Entry 4C57 (X-ray diffraction, 2.55 A resolution); this record covers chains A and C.

[Chain A]
Molecule: Cyclin-G-associated kinase
Organism: Homo sapiens
Notes: EC 2.7.11.1; fragment: kinase domain residues 14-351
UniProtKB: O14976 (GAK_HUMAN); residues 14-351 here = UniProt positions 14-351
Amino-acid sequence (340 residues; each row starts with the number of its first residue):
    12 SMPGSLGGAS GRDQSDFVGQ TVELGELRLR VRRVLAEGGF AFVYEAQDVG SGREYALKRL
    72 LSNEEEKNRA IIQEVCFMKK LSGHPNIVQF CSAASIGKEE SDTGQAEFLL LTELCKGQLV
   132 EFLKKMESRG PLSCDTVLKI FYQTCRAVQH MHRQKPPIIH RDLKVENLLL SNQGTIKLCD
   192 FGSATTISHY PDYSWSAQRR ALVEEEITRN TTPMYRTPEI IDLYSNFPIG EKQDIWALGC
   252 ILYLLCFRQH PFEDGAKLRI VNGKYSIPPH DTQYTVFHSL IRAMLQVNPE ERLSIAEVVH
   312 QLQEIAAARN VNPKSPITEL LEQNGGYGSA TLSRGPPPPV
Disordered / not traced: 12-24, 335-351
Differences from the reference sequence: expression tag (12-13)
Small-molecule neighbours: FEF ((2Z,3E)-2,3'-biindole-2',3(1h,1'h)-dione 3-{O-[(3R)-3,4-dihydroxybutyl]oxime}): Leu-46, Ala-47, Val-54, Ala-67, Lys-69, Met-89, Val-99, Leu-121, Thr-123, Glu-124, Leu-125, Cys-126, Lys-127, Gly-128, Gln-129, Glu-177, Asn-178, Leu-180, Cys-190, Asp-191
Reported in the primary citation:
  - contacts within the chain: Lys-69/Glu-85, His-200/Pro-239 (backbone contact), His-200/Ile-240 (backbone contact), Trp-206/Arg-210 (cation-pi contact), Arg-211/Tyr-235 (cation-pi contact), Arg-172/Glu-217 (salt bridge), Asp-173/Thr-223 (hydrogen bond), Glu-230/Arg-303 (salt bridge)
  - conformationally variable residues: Lys-69

[Chain C]
Molecule: Nanobody
Organism: Lama glama
Notes: antibody fragment or engineered binder
Amino-acid sequence (141 residues; row label = number of the first residue in the row; note: 9 numbers in that range are skipped by the numbering (no residue carries them; nothing is unmodelled there); a row labelled like 111A-111B holds insertion residues (111A, then the next letters in order)):
     1 QVQLQESGG
    11 GLVQPGGSLR LSCSASGFKF NDSY
    39 MSWVRRVPGK GLEWVAGIWE DSSAA
    66 HYRDSVK
    74 GRFTISRDNA KNMLYLQMSS LKSDDTGLYY CVRRGYS
111A-111B GD
  111E Y
   112 RPINNPSSQG TQVTVSSAAA YPYDVPDYGS HHHHHH
Disordered / not traced: 134-147
Cystine bridges: Cys-23/Cys-104

[How chain A and chain C interact]
Pairs across the interface (34):
  Arg-41(A) with Trp-57(C)
  Arg-43(A) with Tyr-34(C); Trp-57(C); Glu-58(C), salt bridge
  Arg-44(A) with Arg-107(C)
  Glu-56(A) with Arg-107(C), salt bridge
  Gln-58(A) with Tyr-34(C); Gly-108(C)
  Asp-59(A) with Trp-57(C)
  Val-60(A) with Trp-57(C), hydrophobic; Ala-62(C); His-66(C), hydrogen bond (backbone-side chain)
  Gly-61(A) with His-66(C)
  Ser-62(A) with His-66(C); Tyr-109(C), hydrogen bond (backbone-side chain)
  Gly-63(A) with Tyr-34(C); His-66(C); Gly-108(C); Tyr-109(C)
  Arg-64(A) with Tyr-109(C); Gly-111A(C), hydrogen bond (side chain-backbone)
  Glu-65(A) with Arg-107(C); Gly-108(C), hydrogen bond (side chain-backbone); Tyr-109(C), hydrogen bond (backbone-backbone)
  Leu-125(A) with Ser-110(C); Ile-114(C), hydrophobic
  Lys-127(A) with Ile-114(C), hydrogen bond (side chain-backbone); Asn-116(C), hydrogen bond
  Asn-183(A) with Ser-110(C); Arg-112(C); Pro-113(C), hydrogen bond (side chain-backbone); Ile-114(C)
  Gln-184(A) with Arg-112(C)
  Glu-333(A) with Asn-116(C), hydrogen bond
Interface residues without a listed pair, chain C (16 interface residues in all): Asp-32, Trp-52

[In short]
The interface between chain A and chain C involves 17 residues on one side and 16 on the other; the contacts
include 9 hydrogen bonds and 2 salt bridges. Among the polar pairs are Arg-43(A)/Glu-58(C),
Glu-56(A)/Arg-107(C) and Val-60(A)/His-66(C). From the paper: conformational variability at Lys-69(A);
contacts within the chain involving Lys-69(A), Glu-85(A) and His-200(A) among others.
Here chain A is Cyclin-G-associated kinase (Homo sapiens) and chain C is Nanobody (Lama glama). Entry 4C57
(Structure of GAK kinase in complex with a nanobody) was determined by X-ray diffraction (same publication as
4C59).
